3DY4 - chains C and D of the 28 polymer chains in the assembly; structure by X-ray diffraction, 2.80 A resolution.

[Chain C]
Protein: Proteasome component PRE6
Source organism: Saccharomyces cerevisiae
Notes: EC 3.4.25.1
UniProtKB: P40303 (PSA7_YEAST); the construct lacks a stretch of the UniProt sequence and is renumbered around it, so the offset changes along the chain: 7-62 = UniProt 3-58; 63-143 = UniProt 60-140; 145-180 = UniProt 144-179; 182-203 = UniProt 184-205; 1 more segments
Sequence (241 residues; each row starts with the number of its first residue; note: 3 numbers in that range are skipped by the numbering (no residue carries them; nothing is unmodelled there); a row labelled like 18A-18D holds insertion residues (18A, then the next letters in order)):
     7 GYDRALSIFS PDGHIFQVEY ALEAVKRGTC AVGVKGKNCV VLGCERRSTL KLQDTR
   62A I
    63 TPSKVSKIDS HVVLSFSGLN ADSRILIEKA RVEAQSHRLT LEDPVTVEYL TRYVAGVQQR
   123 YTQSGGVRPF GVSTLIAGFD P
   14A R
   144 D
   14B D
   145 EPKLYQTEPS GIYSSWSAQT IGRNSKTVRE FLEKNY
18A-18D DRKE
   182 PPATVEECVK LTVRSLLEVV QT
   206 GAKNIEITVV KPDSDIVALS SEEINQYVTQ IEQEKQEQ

[Chain D]
Protein: Proteasome component PUP2
Source organism: Saccharomyces cerevisiae
Notes: EC 3.4.25.1
UniProtKB: P32379 (PSA5_YEAST); the construct lacks a stretch of the UniProt sequence and is renumbered around it, so the offset changes along the chain: 9-123 = UniProt 9-123; 125-144 = UniProt 131-150; 145-180 = UniProt 152-187; 184-202 = UniProt 191-209; 3 more segments
Sequence (242 residues; row label = number of the first residue in the row; note: 7 numbers in that range are skipped by the numbering (no residue carries them; nothing is unmodelled there); a row labelled like 12A-12G holds insertion residues (12A, then the next letters in order)):
     9 DRGVSTFSPE GRLFQVEYSL EAIKLGSTAI GIATKEGVVL GVEKRATSPL LESDSIEKIV
    69 EIDRHIGCAM SGLTADARSM IEHARTAAVT HNLYYDEDIN VESLTQSVCD LALRF
12A-12G GEGASGE
   125 ERLMSRPFGV ALLIAGHDAD
   14A D
   145 GYQLFHAEPS GTFYRYNAKA IGSGSEGAQA ELLNEW
18C-18E HSS
   184 LTLKEAELLV LKILKQVME
   205 EKLDE
20A-20B NN
   210 AQLSCITKQD GFKIYDNEKT AELI
   235 KELKEKEAAE

[Chain C / chain D interface]
Contacting residue pairs (59; chain C residue first):
  Asp9(C) with Glu12B(D)
  Arg10(C) with Asp9(D)
  Ala11(C) with Val12(D), hydrophobic; Glu12B(D), hydrogen bond (backbone-side chain); Ser129(D)
  Ser13(C) with Ser129(D); Arg130(D)
  Ile14(C) with Gln23(D)
  Phe15(C) with Gln23(D); Tyr26(D); Ser27(D); Ala30(D), hydrophobic; Leu81(D), hydrophobic; Arg130(D); Pro131(D); Gly133(D)
  Ser16(C) with Tyr26(D)
  Pro17(C) with Tyr26(D); Glu29(D)
  Asp18(C) with Glu29(D)
  Arg18B(C) with Pro57(D), hydrogen bond (side chain-backbone); Leu58(D), hydrogen bond (side chain-backbone); Leu59(D), hydrogen bond (side chain-backbone); Glu60(D)
  Gly19(C) with Tyr26(D); Glu29(D); Ala30(D)
  Ile21(C) with Leu81(D), hydrophobic; Arg130(D)
  Lys41(C) with Glu60(D), salt bridge
  Gln121(C) with Ala83(D); Asp84(D); Arg130(D)
  Thr124(C) with Arg130(D), hydrogen bond (backbone-side chain)
  Gln125(C) with Met128(D); Ser129(D), hydrogen bond (backbone-backbone); Arg130(D); Phe132(D)
  Ser126(C) with Ser129(D), hydrogen bond (backbone-side chain)
  Gly127(C) with Ser129(D)
  Ser154(C) with Ala83(D)
  Gly155(C) with Ala83(D)
  Ile156(C) with Ala83(D), hydrophobic
  Ser158(C) with Leu59(D); Ser63(D)
  Ser159(C) with Leu59(D); Glu60(D), hydrogen bond (backbone-backbone); Ser63(D), hydrogen bond (backbone-side chain)
  Trp160(C) with Ser56(D); Leu58(D); Leu59(D); Glu60(D)
  Ser161(C) with Leu58(D), hydrogen bond (backbone-backbone); Glu60(D)
  Ala162(C) with Leu58(D)
  Leu176(C) with Leu58(D), hydrophobic
  Glu177(C) with Ser56(D), hydrogen bond; Pro57(D); Leu58(D)
Other interface residues (no listed pair), chain C (31 interface residues in all): His20, Arg173, Tyr180
Other interface residues (no listed pair), chain D (28 interface residues in all): Gly12C, Leu33, Thr55, Thr82, Ser87

[Overview]
The interface between chain C and chain D involves 31 residues on one side and 28 on the other; the contacts
include 11 hydrogen bonds and 1 salt bridge. Among the polar pairs are Lys41(C)-Glu60(D), Ala11(C)-Glu12B(D)
and Arg18B(C)-Pro57(D).
Here chain C is Proteasome component PRE6 and chain D is Proteasome component PUP2, both from Saccharomyces
cerevisiae. Entry 3DY4 (Crystal structure of yeast 20S proteasome in complex with spirolactacystin) was
determined by X-ray diffraction together with 3DY3 from the same study.
